8ST2 - chains F and G of the 9 polymer chains in the assembly; structure by electron microscopy, 2.94 A resolution.

[Chain F]
Name: IgG1 Kappa Light Chain
From: Mus musculus
Sequence (238 residues; numbered -18 to 219; the number before each row is that of its first residue; numbers below 1 keep their minus sign (Met-18 is residue -18)):
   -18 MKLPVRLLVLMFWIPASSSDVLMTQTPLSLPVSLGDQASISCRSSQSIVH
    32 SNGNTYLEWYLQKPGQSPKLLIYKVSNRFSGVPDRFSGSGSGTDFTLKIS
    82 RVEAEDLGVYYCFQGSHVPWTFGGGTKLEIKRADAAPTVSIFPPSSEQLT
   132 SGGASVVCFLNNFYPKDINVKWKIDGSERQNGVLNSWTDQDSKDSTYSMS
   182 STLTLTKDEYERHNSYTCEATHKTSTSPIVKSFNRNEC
Disordered / not traced: -18 to 0, 219
Disulfides: Cys23-Cys93, Cys139-Cys199

[Chain G]
Name: IgG1 Heavy Chain
From: Mus musculus
Sequence (462 residues; numbered -17 to 444; the number before each row is that of its first residue; numbers below 1 keep their minus sign (Met-17 is residue -17)):
   -17 MEWTWVFLFLLSVTAGVHSQVQLQQSGAEVMKPGASVKISCKGTGYTFSS
    33 YWIEWVKQRPGHGLERIGEILPGSGSTNYNEKFRGKATFTADKSSKTAYM
    83 QLSSLTSEDSAVYYCARYLPYYYAMDYWGQGTSVTVSSAKTTPPSVYPLA
   133 PGSAAQTNSMVTLGCLVKGYFPEPVTVTWNSGSLSSGVHTFPAVLQSDLY
   183 TLSSSVTVPSSTWPSETVTCNVAHPASSTKVDKKIVPRDCGCKPCICTVP
   233 EVSSVFIFPPKPKDVLTITLTPKVTCVVVDISKDDPEVQFSWFVDDVEVH
   283 TAQTQPREEQFNSTFRSVSELPIMHQDWLNGKEFKCRVNSAAFPAPIEKT
   333 ISKTKGRPKAPQVYTIPPPKEQMAKDKVSLTCMITDFFPEDITVEWQWNG
   383 QPAENYKNTQPIMDTDGSYFVYSKLNVQKSNWEAGNTFTCSVLHEGLHNH
   433 HTEKSLSHSPGK
Disordered / not traced: -17 to 2, 221-444
Disulfides: Cys23-Cys97, Cys147-Cys202

[Chain F / chain G interface]
Residue-residue contacts (51; chain F residue first):
  Asp1(F) - Asn62(G)
  Tyr37(F) - Tyr103(G)  hydrophobic
  Glu39(F) - Tyr100(G)  hydrogen bond
  Glu39(F) - Ala106(G)
  Tyr41(F) - Ala106(G)
  Tyr41(F) - Met107(G)  hydrogen bond (side chain-backbone)
  Gln43(F) - Gln40(G)  hydrogen bond
  Gln43(F) - Tyr96(G)
  Gln47(F) - Tyr96(G)
  Ser48(F) - Tyr96(G)
  Ser48(F) - Trp110(G)
  Ser48(F) - Gly111(G)
  Pro49(F) - Leu46(G)  hydrophobic
  Pro49(F) - Trp110(G)
  Lys55(F) - Tyr103(G)
  Phe60(F) - Asp108(G)
  Tyr92(F) - Gln40(G)
  Tyr92(F) - Gly45(G)
  Tyr92(F) - Leu46(G)  hydrophobic
  Phe94(F) - Met107(G)  hydrophobic
  Gly96(F) - Tyr100(G)
  Gly96(F) - Tyr103(G)
  Pro100(F) - Asn62(G)
  Trp101(F) - Arg48(G)
  Trp101(F) - Glu51(G)
  Trp101(F) - Tyr100(G)  hydrophobic
  Trp101(F) - Pro102(G)  hydrophobic
  Phe103(F) - Leu46(G)
  Phe103(F) - Met107(G)  hydrophobic
  Ser121(F) - Thr144(G)
  Phe123(F) - Ala132(G)
  Phe123(F) - Pro133(G)  hydrophobic
  Phe123(F) - Thr144(G)
  Pro124(F) - Gly134(G)
  Glu128(F) - Tyr129(G)
  Ser132(F) - Tyr129(G)
  Phe140(F) - Ser187(G)
  Asn142(F) - His171(G)  hydrogen bond
  Asn143(F) - His171(G)  hydrogen bond
  Leu165(F) - Gln178(G)
  Ser167(F) - Phe173(G)
  Ser167(F) - Pro174(G)
  Trp168(F) - Pro174(G)
  Thr169(F) - Phe173(G)
  Thr169(F) - Pro174(G)
  Asp172(F) - His171(G)  salt bridge
  Ser179(F) - His171(G)  hydrogen bond
  Ser179(F) - Phe173(G)
  Met180(F) - Phe173(G)
  Ser181(F) - Phe173(G)
  Ser181(F) - Ser185(G)
Interface residues without a listed pair, chain F (44 interface residues in all): His31, Leu51, Tyr54, Ser97, Ser126, Gln129, Val138, Asn166, Lys174, Asp175, Thr177, Glu218
Interface residues without a listed pair, chain G (38 interface residues in all): Glu36, Val38, Tyr104, Pro130, Leu131, Ala136, Gly169, Val170, Thr172, Val176, Thr183, Ser186

[Summary]
The interface between chain F and chain G involves 44 residues on one side and 38 on the other, with 6
hydrogen bonds and 1 salt bridge. Polar contacts include Asp172(F)-His171(G), Glu39(F)-Tyr100(G) and
Tyr41(F)-Met107(G).
Chain F is IgG1 Kappa Light Chain and chain G is IgG1 Heavy Chain, both from Mus musculus; the structure, The
3alpha2beta stoichiometry of human alpha4beta2 nicotinic acetylcholine receptor in complex with acetylcholine,
was determined by electron microscopy together with 8SSZ, 8ST0, 8ST1 and 8ST3 from the same study.
